Entry 6XF2 (X-ray diffraction, 7.11 A resolution (low resolution: residue-level contacts below are approximate; hydrogen-bond / salt-bridge calls are withheld)); this record covers chains A and B.

[Chain A]
Protein: Nesprin-1
From: Homo sapiens
UniProtKB: Q8NF91 (SYNE1_HUMAN); residue numbers follow UniProt; this construct covers 2070-2200
Chain sequence (131 residues; numbered 2070 to 2200; the number before each row is that of its first residue):
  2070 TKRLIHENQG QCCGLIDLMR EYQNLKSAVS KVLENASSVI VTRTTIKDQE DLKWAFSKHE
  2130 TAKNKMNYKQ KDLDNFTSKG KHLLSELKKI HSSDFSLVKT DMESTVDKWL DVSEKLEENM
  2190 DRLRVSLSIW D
Unresolved in the structure: 2112-2116, 2157-2164
Reported in the primary citation:
  - mutagenesis - D2176A/D2180A: abolished binding to FH1/FH2 domain-containing protein 1 (chain B)

[Chain B]
Protein: FH1/FH2 domain-containing protein 1
From: Homo sapiens
UniProtKB: Q9Y613 (FHOD1_HUMAN); numbering as in UniProt (aligned over 14-334)
Chain sequence (321 residues; numbered 14 to 334; the number before each row is that of its first residue):
    14 SVVTVRVQYL EDTDPFACAN FPEPRRAPTC SLDGALPLGA QIPAVHRLLG APLKLEDCAL
    74 QVSPSGYYLD TELSLEEQRE MLEGFYEEIS KGRKPTLILR TQLSVRVNAI LEKLYSSSGP
   134 ELRRSLFSLK QIFQEDKDLV PEFVHSEGLS CLIRVGAAAD HNYQSYILRA LGQLMLFVDG
   194 MLGVVAHSDT IQWLYTLCAS LSRLVVKTAL KLLLVFVEYS ENNAPLFIRA VNSVASTTGA
   254 PPWANLVSIL EEKNGADPEL LVYTVTLINK TLAALPDQDS FYDVTDALEQ QGMEALVQRH
   314 LGTAGTDVDL RTQLVLYENA L
Reported in the primary citation:
  - mutagenesis - R136A/R137A: abolished binding to Nesprin-1 (chain A)
  - mutagenesis - R136A/R137A: decreased localization to actin cables
  - mutagenesis - E36A/P37G/R38A: unchanged localization to actin cables

[How chain A and chain B interact]
Contacting residue pairs (4):
  H2151(A) - N33(B)
  S2154(A) - N33(B)
  E2155(A) - F34(B)
  E2183(A) - Y179(B)
Other interface residues (no listed pair), chain B (4 interface residues in all): A32

[Overview]
The chain A/chain B interface involves 4 residues from each chain. The paper reports that D2176A/D2180A of
chain A abolish binding to FH1/FH2 domain-containing protein 1 (chain B); R136A/R137A of chain B abolish
binding to Nesprin-1 (chain A).
Here chain A is Nesprin-1 and chain B is FH1/FH2 domain-containing protein 1, both from Homo sapiens. Entry
6XF2 (Nesprin-1G (aa2070-2200)-FHOD1(aa1-339) complex, H. sapiens) was determined by X-ray diffraction (same
publication as 6XF1).
